1FZO - chains A and B of the 3 polymer chains in the assembly; structure by X-ray diffraction, 1.80 A resolution.

Chain A:
Molecule: H-2 class I histocompatibility antigen, K-B alpha chain
Organism: Mus musculus
Notes: fragment: extracellular domain
Reference sequence: P01901 (HA1B_MOUSE); residues 1-274 here correspond to UniProt positions 22-295 (UniProt number = residue number + 21)
Sequence (274 residues; row label = number of the first residue in the row):
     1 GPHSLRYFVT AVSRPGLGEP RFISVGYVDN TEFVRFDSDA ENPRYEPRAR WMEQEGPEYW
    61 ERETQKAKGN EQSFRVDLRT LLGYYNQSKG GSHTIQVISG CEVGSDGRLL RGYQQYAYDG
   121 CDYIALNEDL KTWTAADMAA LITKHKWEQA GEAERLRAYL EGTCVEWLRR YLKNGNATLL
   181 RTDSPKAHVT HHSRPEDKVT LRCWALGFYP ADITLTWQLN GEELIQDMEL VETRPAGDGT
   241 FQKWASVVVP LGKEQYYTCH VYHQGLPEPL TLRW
Construct notes: engineered mutation Phe-22 (Tyr43 in P01901), Ile-23 (Met44 in P01901), Ser-24 (Glu45 in P01901), Asn-30 (Asp51 in P01901); modified residue (121)
Modified residues: Cys-121 (s-hydroxycysteine; CSO)
Swiss-Prot annotation at these positions:
  - glycosylation (N-linked (GlcNAc...) asparagine): Asn-86, Asn-176
Cystine bridges: Cys-101/Cys-164, Cys-203/Cys-259
Glycans and other covalent adducts: N-acetylglucosamine (NAG) linked to Asn-86; glycan linked to Asn-176
Reported in the primary citation:
  - conformationally variable residues (side-chain flip): Tyr-45, Asn-70
  - contacts within the chain: Ser-24/Tyr-45 (water-mediated contact)
  - post-translational modification sites: Asn-86, Asn-176

Chain B:
Molecule: Protein (beta-2-microglobulin)
Organism: Mus musculus
Reference sequence: P01887 (B2MG_MOUSE); residues 1-99 here correspond to UniProt positions 21-119 (UniProt number = residue number + 20)
Sequence (99 residues; each row starts with the number of its first residue):
     1 IQKTPQIQVY SRHPPENGKP NILNCYVTQF HPPHIEIQML KNGKKIPKVE MSDMSFSKDW
    61 SFYILAHTEF TPTETDTYAC RVKHDSMAEP KTVYWDRDM
Cystine bridges: Cys-25/Cys-80

How chain A and chain B interact:
Residue-residue contacts - 61 pairs, chain A then chain B:
  Phe-8(A) / Phe-56(B)
  Val-9(A) / Phe-56(B)
  Thr-10(A) / Met-54(B)
  Thr-10(A) / Phe-56(B)
  Thr-10(A) / Phe-62(B)
  Val-12(A) / Pro-33(B)  hydrophobic
  Ile-23(A) / Met-54(B)  hydrophobic
  Val-25(A) / Met-54(B)
  Tyr-27(A) / Asp-53(B)  hydrogen bond (side chain-backbone)
  Tyr-27(A) / Met-54(B)  hydrogen bond (side chain-backbone)
  Tyr-27(A) / Ser-55(B)
  Glu-32(A) / Ser-52(B)
  Glu-32(A) / Asp-53(B)  hydrogen bond (side chain-backbone)
  Arg-48(A) / Met-51(B)  hydrogen bond (side chain-backbone)
  Arg-48(A) / Ser-52(B)
  Thr-94(A) / Pro-33(B)
  Gln-96(A) / His-31(B)  hydrogen bond
  Gln-96(A) / Phe-56(B)
  Gln-96(A) / Trp-60(B)  hydrogen bond (side chain-backbone)
  Gln-96(A) / Phe-62(B)
  Val-97(A) / Phe-56(B)
  Ile-98(A) / Phe-56(B)  hydrophobic
  Ile-98(A) / Trp-60(B)  hydrophobic
  Gln-115(A) / Trp-60(B)
  Tyr-116(A) / Trp-60(B)
  Ala-117(A) / Trp-60(B)  hydrophobic
  Asp-119(A) / Ile-1(B)  hydrogen bond (backbone-backbone)
  Asp-119(A) / His-31(B)
  Gly-120(A) / His-31(B)
  Gly-120(A) / Asp-59(B)
  Gly-120(A) / Trp-60(B)
  Cys-121(A) / Ile-1(B)
  Asp-122(A) / Trp-60(B)  hydrogen bond
  Thr-190(A) / Met-99(B)  hydrogen bond (side chain-backbone)
  His-192(A) / Asp-98(B)  hydrogen bond (side chain-backbone)
  His-192(A) / Met-99(B)  hydrogen bond (side chain-backbone)
  Arg-202(A) / Met-99(B)  hydrogen bond (side chain-backbone)
  Trp-204(A) / Met-99(B)  hydrogen bond (side chain-backbone)
  Leu-206(A) / Pro-14(B)  hydrophobic
  Gly-207(A) / Arg-12(B)
  Val-231(A) / Gln-8(B)
  Glu-232(A) / Gln-29(B)  hydrogen bond
  Glu-232(A) / Tyr-63(B)  hydrogen bond
  Arg-234(A) / Gln-8(B)  hydrogen bond
  Arg-234(A) / Tyr-10(B)
  Arg-234(A) / Tyr-26(B)
  Pro-235(A) / Tyr-10(B)  hydrogen bond (backbone-side chain)
  Pro-235(A) / Tyr-26(B)
  Pro-235(A) / Leu-65(B)  hydrophobic
  Ala-236(A) / Arg-12(B)
  Ala-236(A) / Ile-22(B)
  Ala-236(A) / Asn-24(B)  hydrogen bond (backbone-side chain)
  Gly-237(A) / Asn-24(B)  hydrogen bond (backbone-side chain)
  Gly-237(A) / Leu-65(B)
  Gly-237(A) / His-67(B)
  Asp-238(A) / Arg-12(B)  salt bridge
  Asp-238(A) / Ile-22(B)
  Thr-240(A) / Arg-12(B)  hydrogen bond
  Gln-242(A) / Tyr-10(B)
  Gln-242(A) / Ser-11(B)  hydrogen bond (side chain-backbone)
  Trp-244(A) / Met-99(B)  hydrophobic
Interface residues without a listed pair, chain A (39 interface residues in all): Asn-30, Arg-35, His-188
The authors on this interface:
  - interface residues, chain A: Ile-23(A)

Summary:
39 residues of chain A and 26 residues of chain B are in contact, with 21 hydrogen bonds and 1 salt bridge.
Polar contacts include Asp-238(A)/Arg-12(B), Tyr-27(A)/Asp-53(B) and Tyr-27(A)/Met-54(B). Covalently linked
N-acetylglucosamine: at Asn-86(A). From the paper: the interface residue Ile-23(A); modification sites
Asn-86(A) and Asn-176(A).
Here chain A is H-2 class I histocompatibility antigen, K-B alpha chain and chain B is Protein
(beta-2-microglobulin), both from Mus musculus. Entry 1FZO (MHC class I natural mutant H-2KBM8 heavy chain
complexed with beta-2 microglobulin and sendai virus nucleoprotein) was determined by X-ray diffraction
together with 1FZJ, 1FZK and 1FZM from the same study.
